2VJ3 - chain A; structure by X-ray diffraction, 2.60 A resolution.

# Chain A
Molecule: Neurogenic locus notch homolog protein 1
Source organism: Homo sapiens
Notes: fragment: egfs 11-13, residues 411-526
UniProtKB: P46531 (NOTC1_HUMAN); residue numbers follow UniProt; this construct covers 411-526
Amino-acid sequence (135 residues; numbered 409 to 543; the number before each row is that of its first residue):
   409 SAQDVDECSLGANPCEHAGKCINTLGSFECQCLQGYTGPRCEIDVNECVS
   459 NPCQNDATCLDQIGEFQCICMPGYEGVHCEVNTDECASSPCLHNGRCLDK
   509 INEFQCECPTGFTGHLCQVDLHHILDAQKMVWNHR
Disordered / not traced: 409-410, 531-543
Sequence notes: conflict Ile477 (Met in P46531)
Disulfides: Cys416-Cys429, Cys423-Cys438, Cys440-Cys449, Cys456-Cys467, Cys461-Cys476, Cys478-Cys487, Cys494-Cys505, Cys499-Cys514, Cys516-Cys525
Metal / ion sites: Ca2+ site 1: Asp412, Val413, Glu415, Asn431, Thr432, Ser435; Ca2+ site 2: Asp452, Val453, Glu455, Asp469, Gln470; Ca2+ site 3: Asn490, Thr491, Glu493, Asp507, Lys508; Ca2+ site 4: Glu511, His523
Reported in the primary citation:
  - contacts within the chain: Tyr482-Ile509
  - post-translational modification sites: Thr466 (citing earlier work)

# Summary
Asp412, Val413, Glu415, Asn431, Thr432 and Ser435 coordinate Ca2+ site 1. Asp452, Val453, Glu455, Asp469 and
Gln470 form the Ca2+ site 2. From the paper: a modification site at Thr466; contacts within the chain
involving Tyr482 and Ile509.
Chain A is Neurogenic locus notch homolog protein 1 (Homo sapiens); the structure, Human Notch-1 EGFs 11-13,
was determined by X-ray diffraction (same publication as 2VJ2).
